2X1W - chains A and N of the 4 polymer chains in the assembly; structure by X-ray diffraction, 2.70 A resolution.

[Chain A]
Molecule: Vascular endothelial growth factor C
Source organism: Homo sapiens
Notes: fragment: vegf homology domain, residues 112-215
UniProt: P49767 (VEGFC_HUMAN); residues 112-215 here = UniProt positions 112-215
Chain sequence (110 residues; numbered 112 to 221; the number before each row is that of its first residue):
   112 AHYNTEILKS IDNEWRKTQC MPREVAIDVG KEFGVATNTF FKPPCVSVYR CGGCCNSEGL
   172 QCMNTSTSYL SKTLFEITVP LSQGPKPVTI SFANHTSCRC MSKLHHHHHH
Unresolved in the structure: 112-115, 214-221
Disulfide bonds: Cys131-Cys173, Cys162-Cys209, Cys166-Cys211
Covalently attached groups: N-acetylglucosamine (NAG) linked to Asn175, Asn205
Construct notes: engineered mutation Ala137 (Cys in P49767)
UniProt features mapped onto this chain:
  - glycosylation (N-linked (GlcNAc...) asparagine): Asn175, Asn205
Reported in the primary citation:
  - self-association interface (contacts with another copy of this molecule); pairs are residue here / residue on that copy: Cys156-Cys165 (disulfide)
  - mutagenesis - C137A: unchanged binding to VEGFR-2

[Chain N]
Molecule: Vascular endothelial growth factor receptor 2
Source organism: Homo sapiens
Notes: fragment: ig-like domains 2 and 3, residues 120-326
UniProt: P35968 (VGFR2_HUMAN); residue numbers follow UniProt; this construct covers 120-326
Chain sequence (213 residues; each row starts with the number of its first residue):
   120 DYRSPFIASV SDQHGVVYIT ENKNKTVVIP CLGSISNLNV SLCARYPEKR FVPDGNRISW
   180 DSKKGFTIPS YMISYAGMVF CEAKINDESY QSIMYIVVVV GYRIYDVVLS PSHGIELSVG
   240 EKLVLNCTAR TELNVGIDFN WEYPSSKHQH KKLVNRDLKT QSGSEMKKFL STLTIDGVTR
   300 SDQGLYTCAA SSGLMTKKNS TFVRVHEDPI EGR
Unresolved in the structure: 120-123, 127-131, 266-269, 327-332
Disulfide bonds: Cys150-Cys200, Cys246-Cys307
Covalently attached groups: N-acetylglucosamine (NAG) linked to Asn143, Asn245, Asn318
UniProt features mapped onto this chain:
  - glycosylation (N-linked (GlcNAc...) asparagine): Asn143, Asn158, Asn245, Asn318
  - natural variant: Ala248 (A248G: In a renal clear cell carcinoma sample), Arg275 (R275L: In a colorectal cancer sample)
Reported in the primary citation:
  - mutagenesis - L252A/N253A: unchanged binding to Vascular endothelial growth factor C (chain A)
  - mutagenesis - L252A/N253A (3-fold): decreased binding to VEGF-A165
  - mutagenesis - V217H/V218R/V219Q: decreased binding to Vascular endothelial growth factor C (chain A)
  - mutagenesis - V217H/V218R/V219Q: decreased binding to VEGF-C

[Chain A / chain N interface]
Contacting residue pairs (20):
  Thr116(A) with Gln132(N)
  Leu119(A) with Gln132(N)
  Asp123(A) with Arg164(N), salt bridge; Tyr165(N), hydrogen bond; Met197(N)
  Trp126(A) with Tyr165(N), hydrophobic; Gly196(N)
  Arg127(A) with Tyr165(N)
  Gln130(A) with Tyr165(N); Pro166(N)
  Asn167(A) with Tyr194(N), hydrogen bond (side chain-backbone); Ala195(N); Gly196(N)
  Ser168(A) with Ser193(N); Val218(N); Asn253(N)
  Glu169(A) with Leu252(N); Asn253(N), hydrogen bond (backbone-side chain); Lys286(N), salt bridge
  Gly170(A) with Leu252(N)
Interface residues without a listed pair, chain N (16 interface residues in all): His133, Glu140, Met213
The authors on this interface:
  - pairs named by the authors: Asn167(A)-Tyr194(N) (hydrogen bond)
  - interface residues, chain A: Arg127(A)
  - interface residues, chain N: Tyr194(N)

[Overview]
The interface between chain A and chain N involves 10 residues on one side and 16 on the other; the contacts
include 3 hydrogen bonds and 2 salt bridges. Polar contacts include Asp123(A)-Arg164(N), Glu169(A)-Lys286(N)
and Asp123(A)-Tyr165(N). The paper describes a hydrogen bond between Asn167(A) and Tyr194(N). The paper
reports that L252A/N253A of chain N reduce binding to VEGF-A165; interface residues Arg127(A) and Tyr194(N); 3
substitutions were tested in all.
Chain A is Vascular endothelial growth factor C and chain N is Vascular endothelial growth factor receptor 2,
both from Homo sapiens; the structure, Crystal Structure of VEGF-C in Complex with Domains 2 and 3 of VEGFR2,
was determined by X-ray diffraction, deposited together with 2X1X.
